Entry 7FJD (electron microscopy, 3.20 A resolution); this record covers chains m and n of the 8 polymer chains in the assembly.

== Chain m ==
Molecule: T cell receptor alpha variable 12-3, Possible J 11 gene segment, T cell receptor alpha chain constant
From: Homo sapiens
Reference sequence: chimeric construct of A0A0B4J271, A0N4Z6, P01848: residues 2-114 from A0A0B4J271 (TVAL3_HUMAN) positions 2-114 (same numbers); residues 116-132 from A0N4Z6 positions 4-20 (UniProt number = residue number - 112); residues 134-273 from P01848 positions 1-140 (UniProt number = residue number - 133)
Amino-acid sequence (272 residues; row label = number of the first residue in the row):
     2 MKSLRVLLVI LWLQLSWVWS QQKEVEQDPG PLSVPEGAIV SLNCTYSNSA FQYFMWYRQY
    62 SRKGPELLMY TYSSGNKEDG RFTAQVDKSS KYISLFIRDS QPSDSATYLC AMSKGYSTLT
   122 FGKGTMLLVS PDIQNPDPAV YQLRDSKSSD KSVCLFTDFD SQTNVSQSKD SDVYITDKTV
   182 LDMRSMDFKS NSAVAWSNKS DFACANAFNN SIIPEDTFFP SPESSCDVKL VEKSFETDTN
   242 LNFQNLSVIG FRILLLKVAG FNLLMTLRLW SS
Not modelled in the structure: 2-27
Disulfide bonds: Cys45-Cys111, Cys155-Cys205
Differences from the reference sequence: linker (115, 133)
Curated features (UniProtKB/Swiss-Prot):
  - glycosylation (N-linked (GlcNAc...) asparagine): Asn44, Asn165, Asn199, Asn210, Asn246
  - region: Cys227 to Ser248 (Connecting peptide)

== Chain n ==
Molecule: T cell receptor beta variable 6-5, M1-specific T cell receptor beta chain, T cell receptor beta constant 2
From: Homo sapiens
Reference sequence: chimeric construct of A0A0K0K1A5, P0DSE2, A0A0G2JMB4: residues 1-112 from A0A0K0K1A5 (TVB65_HUMAN) positions 1-112 (same numbers); residues 121-142 from P0DSE2 positions 119-140 (UniProt number = residue number - 2); residues 143-312 from A0A0G2JMB4 positions 10-179 (UniProt number = residue number - 133)
Amino-acid sequence (312 residues; row label = number of the first residue in the row):
     1 MSISLLCCAA LSLLWAGPVN AGVTQTPKFQ VLKTGQSMTL QCAQDMNHEY MSWYRQDPGM
    61 GLRLIHYSVG AGITDQGEVP NGYNVSRSTT EDFPLRLLSA APSQTSVYFC ASRRRQGASG
   121 EQYFGPGTRL TVTEDLKNVF PPEVAVFEPS EAEISHTQKA TLVCLATGFY PDHVELSWWV
   181 NGKEVHSGVS TDPQPLKEQP ALNDSRYCLS SRLRVSATFW QNPRNHFRCQ VQFYGLSEND
   241 EWTQDRAKPV TQIVSAEAWG RADCGFTSES YQQGVLSATI LYEILLGKAT LYAVLVSALV
   301 LMAMVKRKDS RG
Not modelled in the structure: 1-21, 309-312
Disulfide bonds: Cys42-Cys110, Cys164-Cys229
Differences from the reference sequence: conflict Ser4 (Gly in A0A0K0K1A5); linker (113-120)
Curated features (UniProtKB/Swiss-Prot):
  - glycosylation: Asn84 (N-linked (GlcNAc...) asparagine)

== Interface between chain m and chain n ==
Cross-chain cystine bridges: Cys227(m)-Cys264(n)
Pairs across the interface - 79 pairs, chain m then chain n:
  Met56(m) with Gly120(n)
  Tyr58(m) with Gln122(n)
  Gln60(m) with Gln56(n), hydrogen bond
  Arg63(m) with Asp172(n), salt bridge; Gln194(n); Pro195(n)
  Lys64(m) with Phe109(n)
  Gly65(m) with Phe109(n)
  Tyr71(m) with Gly120(n), hydrogen bond (side chain-backbone)
  Tyr117(m) with Gln116(n)
  Ser118(m) with Tyr50(n), hydrogen bond; Gln116(n), hydrogen bond
  Leu120(m) with Arg113(n); Gln122(n)
  Phe122(m) with Tyr54(n)
  Lys124(m) with Gly59(n), hydrogen bond (side chain-backbone); Met60(n)
  Asp138(m) with His156(n), salt bridge
  Tyr142(m) with Ser150(n); Glu153(n); His156(n)
  Gln143(m) with Ser150(n)
  Leu144(m) with Glu148(n); Pro149(n), hydrophobic; Ser150(n); Val163(n), hydrophobic
  Arg145(m) with Phe147(n); Glu148(n), hydrogen bond (backbone-backbone); Pro149(n), hydrogen bond (side chain-backbone); Arg261(n)
  Ser147(m) with Val146(n); Phe147(n)
  Leu156(m) with Val163(n), hydrophobic
  Thr158(m) with Arg214(n), hydrogen bond
  Tyr175(m) with Glu198(n)
  Thr177(m) with Asp192(n)
  Thr180(m) with Ser190(n); Arg212(n)
  Val181(m) with Ser190(n)
  Leu182(m) with Gly188(n); Ser190(n)
  Asp183(m) with Gly188(n), hydrogen bond (backbone-backbone)
  Met184(m) with Arg214(n)
  Arg185(m) with Ser187(n)
  Met187(m) with Lys159(n); Ser216(n)
  Phe189(m) with Lys159(n)
  Trp197(m) with Leu165(n), hydrophobic; Cys208(n), hydrophobic
  Phe219(m) with His156(n)
  Pro221(m) with Ala152(n), hydrophobic
  Ser225(m) with Glu151(n)
  Ser226(m) with Ser155(n), hydrogen bond
  Cys227(m) with Cys264(n), disulfide
  Asp228(m) with Cys264(n), hydrogen bond (backbone-side chain)
  Val229(m) with Cys264(n), hydrophobic
  Val232(m) with Gln221(n); Ala262(n), hydrophobic; Cys264(n)
  Glu233(m) with Phe266(n)
  Ser235(m) with Thr218(n); Gln221(n)
  Phe236(m) with Thr267(n); Ser268(n)
  Glu237(m) with Asn222(n); Arg224(n)
  Gln245(m) with Val275(n)
  Val249(m) with Thr279(n)
  Phe252(m) with Glu283(n)
  Arg253(m) with Tyr282(n), hydrogen bond
  Leu256(m) with Tyr282(n), hydrophobic; Leu286(n), hydrophobic
  Val259(m) with Ala289(n), hydrophobic
  Asn263(m) with Ala289(n); Tyr292(n); Ala293(n)
  Met266(m) with Val296(n), hydrophobic
  Thr267(m) with Tyr292(n)
  Leu270(m) with Val300(n), hydrophobic
Also at the interface, not in a pair above, chain m (79 interface residues in all): Tyr54, Ser62, Pro66, Leu68, Leu110, Gly116, Thr119, Asp146, Ser150, Lys152, Val154, Ile176, Ser191, Ser193, Val195, Leu231, Lys234, Thr238, Asp239, Leu242, Asn246, Ser248, Leu255, Phe262, Arg269, Ser273
Also at the interface, not in a pair above, chain n (82 interface residues in all): Leu62, Tyr67, Gly117, Ser119, Glu121, Phe124, Gly125, Pro126, Arg129, Ala145, Thr157, Thr161, Thr167, Val189, Thr191, Pro193, Leu196, Ser210, Ala217, Trp220, Asp263, Gly265, Tyr271, Gln272, Leu285, Leu299, Arg307

== In short ==
The interface between chain m and chain n involves 79 residues on one side and 82 on the other, with 1
disulfide bond, 12 hydrogen bonds and 2 salt bridges. Polar contacts include Arg63(m)-Asp172(n),
Asp138(m)-His156(n) and Gln60(m)-Gln56(n).
Chain m is T cell receptor alpha variable 12-3, Possible J 11 gene segment, T cell receptor alpha chain
constant and chain n is T cell receptor beta variable 6-5, M1-specific T cell receptor beta chain, T cell
receptor beta constant 2, both from Homo sapiens; the structure, Cryo-EM structure of a membrane protein(WT),
was determined by electron microscopy (same publication as 7FJE and 7FJF).
